PDB entry 5TBE | X-ray diffraction, 2.44 A resolution | chain A

[Chain A]
Name: Mitogen-activated protein kinase 14
Source organism: Homo sapiens
Notes: EC 2.7.11.24
UniProtKB: Q16539 (MK14_HUMAN); residue numbers follow UniProt; this construct covers 1-360
Sequence (360 residues; each row starts with the number of its first residue):
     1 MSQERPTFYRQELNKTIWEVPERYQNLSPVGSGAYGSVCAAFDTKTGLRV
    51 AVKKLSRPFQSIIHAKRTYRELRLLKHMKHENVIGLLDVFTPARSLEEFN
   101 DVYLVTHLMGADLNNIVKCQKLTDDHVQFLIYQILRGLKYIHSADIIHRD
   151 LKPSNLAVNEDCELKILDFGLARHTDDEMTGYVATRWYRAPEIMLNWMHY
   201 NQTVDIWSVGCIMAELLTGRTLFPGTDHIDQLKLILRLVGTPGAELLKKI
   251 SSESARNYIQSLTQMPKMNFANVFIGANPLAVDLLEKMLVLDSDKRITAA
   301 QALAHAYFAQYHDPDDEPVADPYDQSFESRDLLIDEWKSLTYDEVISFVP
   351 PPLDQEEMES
Disordered / not traced: 1-4, 32-33, 173-185, 251-252, 354-360
Swiss-Prot annotation at these positions:
  - motif: T180 to Y182 (TXY)
  - active site: D168 (Proton acceptor)
  - binding site (ATP): V30 to V38, K53
  - modified residue: S2 (N-acetylserine), T16 (Phosphothreonine), K53 (N6-acetyllysine), K152 (N6-acetyllysine), T180 (Phosphothreonine), Y182 (Phosphotyrosine), T263 (Phosphothreonine), Y323 (Phosphotyrosine)
  - natural variant: A51 (A51V: In a gastric adenocarcinoma sample), P322 (P322R: In a lung adenocarcinoma sample)
  - mutagenesis: A34 (A34V: Lowered kinase activity), K53 (K53R: Loss of kinase activity), K54 (K54R: Impairs MAP2K6/MKK6-dependent autophosphorylation), Y69 (Y69H: Lowered kinase activity), D168 (D168A: Loss of kinase activity), T175 (T175A: No effect on either the kinase activity or tyrosine phosphorylation), D176 (D176A: Emulation of the active state. Increase in activity; when associated with S-327 or L-327), D177 (D177A: Loss of kinase activity), T180 (T180E: Loss of kinase activity), Y182 (Y182F: Loss of kinase activity), A320 (A320T: Lowered kinase activity), F327 (F327L: Emulation of the active state. Increase in activity; when associated with A-176; F327S: Emulation of the active state. Increase in activity; when associated with A-176), 1 further mutagenesis entry in UniProt
Ligand contacts: 78L (N-[2,4-bis(fluoranyl)-5-[[9-(2-morpholin-4-ylethylcarbamoyl)-11-oxidanylidene-5,6-dihydrodibenzo[1,2-D:1',2'-F][7]annulen-3-yl]amino]phenyl]thiophene-2-carboxamide): S28, P29, V30, V38, A51, V52, K53, E71, L74, L75, I84, L86, L104, T106, L108, M109, G110, A111, D112, N115, I166, L167, D168, F169, L171

[In short]
Bound to chain A: compound 78L. From UniProt: active-site residue D168, 10 ATP-binding residues and 13
mutagenesis sites.
Chain A is Mitogen-activated protein kinase 14 (Homo sapiens); the structure, Human p38alpha MAP Kinase in
Complex with Dibenzosuberone Compound 2, was determined by X-ray diffraction together with 5TCO from the same
study.
